Entry 4Y8R (X-ray diffraction, 2.70 A resolution); this record covers chains N and a of the 28 polymer chains in the assembly.

# Chain N
Molecule: Proteasome subunit beta type-1
Organism: Saccharomyces cerevisiae S288c
Notes: EC 3.4.25.1
UniProtKB: P38624 (PSB1_YEAST); residues 1-196 here correspond to UniProt positions 20-215 (UniProt number = residue number + 19)
Sequence (196 residues; each row starts with the number of its first residue):
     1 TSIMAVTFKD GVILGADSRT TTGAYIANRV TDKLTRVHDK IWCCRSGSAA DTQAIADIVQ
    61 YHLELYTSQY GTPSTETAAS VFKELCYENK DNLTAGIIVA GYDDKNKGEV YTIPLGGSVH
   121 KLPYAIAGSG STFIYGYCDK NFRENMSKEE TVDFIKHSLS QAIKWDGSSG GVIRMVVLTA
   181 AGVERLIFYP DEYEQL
Bound ions: Mg2+: Ile163, Asp166, Ser169
Curated features (UniProtKB/Swiss-Prot):
  - active site: Thr1 (Nucleophile)

# Chain a
Molecule: Proteasome subunit beta type-7
Organism: Saccharomyces cerevisiae S288c
Notes: EC 3.4.25.1
UniProtKB: P30657 (PSB7_YEAST); residues -12 to 233 here correspond to UniProt positions 21-266 (UniProt number = residue number + 33)
Sequence (246 residues; numbered -12 to 233; the number before each row is that of its first residue; numbers below 1 keep their minus sign (Thr-12 is residue -12)):
   -12 TQIANAGASP MVNTQQPIVT GTSVISMKYD NGVIIAADNL GSYGSLLRFN GVERLIPVGD
    48 NTVVGISGDI SDMQHIERLL KDLVTENAYD NPLADAEEAL EPSYIFEYLA TVMYQRRSKM
   108 NPLWNAIIVA GVQSNGDQFL RYVNLLGVTY SSPTLATGFG AHMANPLLRK VVDRESDIPK
   168 TTVQVAEEAI VNAMRVLYYR DARSSRNFSL AIIDKNTGLT FKKNLQVENM KWDFAKDIKG
   228 YGTQKI
Unresolved in the structure: -12 to 0

# How chain N and chain a interact
Residue-residue contacts - 63 pairs, chain N then chain a:
  Arg19(N) - Ala189(a)
  Thr21(N) - Ala189(a)
  Ala24(N) - Phe146(a)  hydrophobic
  Ala24(N) - Arg187(a)
  Ala24(N) - Asp188(a)
  Ala24(N) - Ala189(a)  hydrogen bond (backbone-backbone)
  Ala24(N) - Arg190(a)
  Tyr25(N) - Phe146(a)
  Tyr25(N) - Arg187(a)
  Ile26(N) - Tyr186(a)
  Ile26(N) - Arg187(a)  hydrogen bond (backbone-backbone)
  Ile26(N) - Asp188(a)
  Ile26(N) - Ala189(a)
  Ala27(N) - Arg187(a)  hydrogen bond (backbone-side chain)
  Asn28(N) - Arg187(a)
  Arg29(N) - Tyr186(a)
  Arg29(N) - Arg187(a)
  Arg29(N) - Lys218(a)  hydrogen bond (side chain-backbone)
  Arg29(N) - Trp219(a)
  Arg29(N) - Phe221(a)
  Val30(N) - Phe221(a)  hydrophobic
  Val30(N) - Ala222(a)  hydrophobic
  Val30(N) - Ile225(a)  hydrophobic
  Asp32(N) - Lys226(a)
  Asp32(N) - Gly227(a)  hydrogen bond (side chain-backbone)
  Asp32(N) - Gln231(a)
  Leu34(N) - Gln231(a)  hydrogen bond (backbone-side chain)
  Thr35(N) - Tyr228(a)
  Thr35(N) - Gln231(a)
  Arg36(N) - Gln231(a)  hydrogen bond (backbone-side chain)
  Arg36(N) - Ile233(a)
  Trp42(N) - Gln231(a)
  Trp42(N) - Ile233(a)
  Arg45(N) - Tyr228(a)
  Gln53(N) - Tyr228(a)  hydrogen bond (backbone-side chain)
  Ala56(N) - Tyr228(a)
  Asp57(N) - Tyr228(a)  hydrogen bond
  Phe133(N) - Leu33(a)  hydrophobic
  Lys164(N) - Leu34(a)
  Trp165(N) - Ser32(a)
  Trp165(N) - Leu33(a)
  Trp165(N) - Leu34(a)  hydrogen bond (backbone-backbone)
  Trp165(N) - Arg35(a)
  Asp166(N) - Ser32(a)
  Gly167(N) - Ser32(a)  hydrogen bond (backbone-backbone)
  Gly167(N) - Leu34(a)
  Gly167(N) - Ala189(a)
  Gly171(N) - Trp219(a)
  Val172(N) - Trp219(a)  hydrophobic
  Arg174(N) - Ala222(a)  hydrogen bond (side chain-backbone)
  Arg174(N) - Ile225(a)  hydrogen bond (side chain-backbone)
  Arg185(N) - Lys226(a)
  Arg185(N) - Gln231(a)
  Arg185(N) - Ile233(a)  hydrogen bond (side chain-backbone)
  Ile187(N) - Ala222(a)  hydrophobic
  Ile187(N) - Lys223(a)
  Tyr189(N) - Trp219(a)
  Tyr189(N) - Asp220(a)
  Tyr189(N) - Lys223(a)
  Pro190(N) - Trp219(a)
  Asp191(N) - Arg193(a)  salt bridge
  Glu194(N) - Tyr185(a)  hydrogen bond
  Glu194(N) - Arg193(a)  salt bridge
Interface residues without a listed pair, chain N (35 interface residues in all): Ile163, Ser168, Val183
Interface residues without a listed pair, chain a (27 interface residues in all): Asn37, Met150, Met217

# In short
35 residues of chain N and 27 residues of chain a are in contact, with 15 hydrogen bonds and 2 salt bridges.
Polar contacts include Asp191(N)-Arg193(a), Glu194(N)-Arg193(a) and Ala27(N)-Arg187(a). Ile163(N), Asp166(N)
and Ser169(N) form the Mg2+ site. UniProt lists active-site residue Thr1(N) on chain N.
Here chain N is Proteasome subunit beta type-1 and chain a is Proteasome subunit beta type-7, both from
Saccharomyces cerevisiae S288c. Entry 4Y8R (Yeast 20S proteasome beta2-H116D mutant) was determined by X-ray
diffraction together with 4Y69, 4Y6A, 4Y6V, 4Y6Z, 4Y70, 4Y74 and 34 further entries from the same study.
